8VEB - chains A and E of the 9 polymer chains in the assembly; structure by electron microscopy, 2.97 A resolution.

# Chain A (and E)
Name: Hemagglutinin
Organism: Influenza A virus
Notes: chain E of this document is another copy of the same molecule, construct and numbering; everything in this record applies to it too
Sequence (570 residues; each row starts with the number of its first residue; note: 664 numbers in that range are skipped by the numbering (no residue carries them; nothing is unmodelled there); numbers below 1 keep their minus sign (Met-6 is residue -6)):
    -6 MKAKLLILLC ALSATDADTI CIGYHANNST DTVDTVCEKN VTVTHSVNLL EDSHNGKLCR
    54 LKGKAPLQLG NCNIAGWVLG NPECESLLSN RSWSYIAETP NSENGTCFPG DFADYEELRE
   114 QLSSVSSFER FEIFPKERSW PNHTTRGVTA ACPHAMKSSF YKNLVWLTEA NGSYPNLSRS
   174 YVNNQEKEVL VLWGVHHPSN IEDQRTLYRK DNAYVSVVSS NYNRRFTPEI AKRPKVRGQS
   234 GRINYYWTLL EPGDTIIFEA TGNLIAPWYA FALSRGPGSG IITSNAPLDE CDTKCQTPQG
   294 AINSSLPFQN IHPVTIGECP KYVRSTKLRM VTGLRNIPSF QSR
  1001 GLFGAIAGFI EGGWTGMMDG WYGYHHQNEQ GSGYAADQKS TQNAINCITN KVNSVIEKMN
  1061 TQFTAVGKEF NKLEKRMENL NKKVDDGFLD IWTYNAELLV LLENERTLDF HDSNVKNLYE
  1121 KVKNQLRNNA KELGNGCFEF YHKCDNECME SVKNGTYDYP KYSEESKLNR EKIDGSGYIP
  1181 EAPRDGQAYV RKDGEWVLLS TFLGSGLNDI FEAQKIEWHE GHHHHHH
Disordered / not traced: -6 to 10, 333-336, 1001-1004, 1174-1227
Disulfides: Cys14-Cys1137, Cys52-Cys284, Cys65-Cys77, Cys100-Cys145, Cys288-Cys312, Cys1144-Cys1148
Covalently attached groups: N-acetylglucosamine (NAG) linked to Asn21, Asn33, Asn83, Asn97, Asn1154; glycan linked to Asn169

# How chain A and chain E interact
Inter-chain disulfides: Cys1047(A)-Cys30(E)
Residue-residue contacts - 72 pairs, chain A then chain E:
  Asp107(A) with Leu1073(E)
  Glu109(A) with Arg1076(E)
  Glu110(A) with Leu1073(E); Glu1074(E); Lys1075(E), hydrogen bond (side chain-backbone); Arg1076(E), salt bridge
  Glu113(A) with Lys1075(E); Arg1076(E); Asn1079(E), hydrogen bond
  Gln114(A) with Lys1072(E); Lys1075(E)
  Ser171(A) with Lys225(E)
  Ser209(A) with Ala224(E)
  Val211(A) with Arg226(E); Pro227(E)
  Asn216(A) with Arg226(E)
  Arg218(A) with Glu222(E); Ile223(E), hydrogen bond (side chain-backbone); Ala224(E)
  Thr248(A) with Pro227(E)
  Ile250(A) with Lys225(E); Arg226(E); Pro227(E)
  Glu252(A) with Ala224(E); Lys225(E), hydrogen bond (side chain-backbone)
  Asn1046(A) with Cys30(E)
  Cys1047(A) with Val29(E); Cys30(E), disulfide
  Asn1050(A) with Val29(E); Cys30(E), hydrogen bond (side chain-backbone)
  Lys1051(A) with Val29(E)
  Ser1054(A) with Val29(E); Lys32(E), hydrogen bond
  Lys1058(A) with Tyr1094(E); Glu1097(E)
  Met1059(A) with Tyr1094(E)
  Asn1060(A) with Asp1090(E), hydrogen bond
  Gln1062(A) with Lys1083(E), hydrogen bond (side chain-backbone); Asp1086(E); Gly1087(E)
  Lys1068(A) with Arg1076(E); Asn1079(E)
  Glu1069(A) with Arg1076(E), hydrogen bond (backbone-side chain)
  Phe1070(A) with Arg1076(E)
  Glu1074(A) with Arg1076(E), salt bridge
  Met1077(A) with Met1077(E), hydrophobic
  Asn1081(A) with Leu1080(E)
  Val1084(A) with Lys1083(E); Val1084(E), hydrophobic
  Asp1085(A) with Lys1083(E)
  Phe1088(A) with Lys1083(E); Val1084(E); Gly1087(E); Phe1088(E), hydrophobic; Ile1091(E), hydrophobic
  Ile1091(A) with Ile1091(E), hydrophobic
  Trp1092(A) with Asp1090(E); Ile1091(E), hydrophobic; Tyr1094(E), hydrophobic
  Asn1095(A) with Tyr1094(E)
  Leu1099(A) with Tyr1094(E); Leu1098(E), hydrophobic
  Glu1103(A) with Val29(E); Leu1102(E)
  Arg1106(A) with Leu1102(E); Glu1105(E), salt bridge; Arg1106(E)
  Arg1127(A) with Lys1131(E); Glu1132(E), hydrogen bond (side chain-backbone); Leu1133(E); Gly1134(E)
  Lys1167(A) with Ile1173(E), hydrogen bond (side chain-backbone)
Also at the interface, not in a pair above, chain A (46 interface residues in all): Ser212, Ser213, Trp240, Thr1064, Leu1080, Leu1102, Phe1110
Also at the interface, not in a pair above, chain E (42 interface residues in all): Glu31, Asp104, Val229, Arg235, Asn1095, Asp1109, Lys1172

# Overview
46 residues of chain A face 42 of chain E across their interface; the contacts include 1 disulfide bond, 11
hydrogen bonds and 3 salt bridges. Polar contacts include Glu110(A)-Arg1076(E), Glu1074(A)-Arg1076(E) and
Arg1106(A)-Glu1105(E). N-acetylglucosamine is covalently linked to Asn21(A), Asn33(A), Asn83(A), Asn97(A) and
Asn1154(A).
Both chains are Hemagglutinin (Influenza A virus). Entry 8VEB (Cryo-EM structure of antibody T5-1E08 in
complex with stabilized H1N1 Influenza Hemagglutinin Trimer (A/Kiev/1/57)) was determined by electron
microscopy, deposited together with 8VED, 8VEE, 8VEF and 8T1G.
